7Y6P - chains C and D of the 24 polymer chains in the assembly; structure by electron microscopy, 3.30 A resolution.

# Chain C (and D)
Name: Bacterioferritin
Organism: Streptomyces coelicolor
Notes: EC 1.16.3.1; chain D of this document is another copy of the same molecule, construct and numbering; everything in this record applies to it too
Reference sequence: Q9S2N0 (BFR_STRCO); numbering as in UniProt (aligned over 1-158)
Sequence (158 residues; row label = number of the first residue in the row):
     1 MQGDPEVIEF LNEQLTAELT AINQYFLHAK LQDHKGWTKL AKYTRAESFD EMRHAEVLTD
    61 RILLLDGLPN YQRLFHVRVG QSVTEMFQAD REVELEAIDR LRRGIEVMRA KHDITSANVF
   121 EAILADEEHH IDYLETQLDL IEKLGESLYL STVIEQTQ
Unresolved in the structure: 157-158 (chain D: 158)
Bound ions: Fe2+: Glu18, Glu51, His54, Glu127
Residues lining bound ligands: heme (HEM): Ile22, Asn23, Phe26, Arg45, Phe49, Met52, Arg53, His54, Ala55, Glu56, Val57
Curated features (UniProtKB/Swiss-Prot):
  - binding site (Fe cation): Glu18, Glu51, His54, Glu94, Glu127, His130
  - binding site (heme b): Met52
From the paper describing this entry:
  - mutagenesis - K42A: decreased binding to Fe ion

# Chain C / chain D interface
Pairs across the interface - 24 pairs, chain C then chain D:
  Asn23(C) - Tyr71(D)  hydrogen bond (side chain-backbone)
  Phe26(C) - Tyr71(D)
  Lys30(C) - Glu56(D)  salt bridge
  Lys30(C) - Asp60(D)  salt bridge
  Leu31(C) - Leu63(D)  hydrophobic
  His34(C) - Leu63(D)
  Arg45(C) - Glu56(D)  salt bridge
  Met52(C) - Met52(D)  hydrophobic
  Glu56(C) - Lys30(D)  salt bridge
  Glu56(C) - Arg45(D)  salt bridge
  Asp60(C) - Lys30(D)  salt bridge
  Leu63(C) - Leu31(D)  hydrophobic
  Leu63(C) - His34(D)
  Tyr71(C) - Asn23(D)  hydrogen bond (backbone-side chain)
  Tyr71(C) - Phe26(D)
  Gln72(C) - Leu74(D)
  Gln72(C) - Phe75(D)  hydrogen bond (side chain-backbone)
  Gln72(C) - His76(D)
  Gln72(C) - Val77(D)  hydrogen bond (side chain-backbone)
  Leu74(C) - Gln72(D)
  Leu74(C) - Leu74(D)  hydrophobic
  Phe75(C) - Gln72(D)  hydrogen bond (backbone-side chain)
  His76(C) - Gln72(D)
  Val77(C) - Gln72(D)  hydrogen bond (backbone-side chain)
Other interface residues (no listed pair), chain C (19 interface residues in all): Leu27, Leu64, Pro69
Other interface residues (no listed pair), chain D (19 interface residues in all): Leu27, Leu64, Pro69

# Summary
The chain C/chain D interface involves 19 residues from each chain; the contacts include 6 hydrogen bonds and
6 salt bridges. Polar pairs include Lys30(C)-Glu56(D), Lys30(C)-Asp60(D) and Arg45(C)-Glu56(D). Chain C binds
heme. The paper reports that K42A of chain C reduces binding to Fe ion.
Chain C and chain D are both Bacterioferritin (Streptomyces coelicolor); the structure, Cryo-EM structure if
bacterioferritin holoform, was determined by electron microscopy together with 8JAX, 8JB0, 7Y6F, 7Y6G and 5XX9
from the same study.
